Entry 1UOW (X-ray diffraction, 1.04 A resolution); this record covers chain A.

== Chain A ==
Protein: Synaptotagmin I
Source organism: Rattus norvegicus
Notes: fragment: c2b domain, residues 271-421
UniProtKB: P21707 (SYT1_RAT); numbering as in UniProt (aligned over 271-421)
Amino-acid sequence (159 residues; each row starts with the number of its first residue):
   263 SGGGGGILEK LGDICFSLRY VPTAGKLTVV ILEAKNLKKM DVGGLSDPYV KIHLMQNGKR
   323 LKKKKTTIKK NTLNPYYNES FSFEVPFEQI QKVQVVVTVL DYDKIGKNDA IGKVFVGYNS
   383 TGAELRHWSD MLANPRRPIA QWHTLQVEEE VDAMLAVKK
Unresolved in the structure: 420-421
Sequence notes: conflict G374 (Asp in P21707), M393 (Ile in P21707)
Bound ions: Ca2+ site 1: M302, D303, D363, D365; Ca2+ site 2: D303, D309, D363, Y364, D365
Curated features (UniProtKB/Swiss-Prot):
  - binding site (Ca(2+)): D303, D309, D363, D365, D371
  - modified residue (Phosphoserine): S342, S344
  - mutagenesis: M302 (M302K: Fails to localize at nerve terminals), D303 (D303G: Fails to relocalize to nerve terminals after stimulation of neurotransmitter release), D365 (D365E: Fails to relocalize to nerve terminals after stimulation of neurotransmitter release), I367 (I367T: Slows synaptic vesicle fusion kinetics and exocytosis. Impairs the kinetics of synaptic vesicle endocytosis), N370 (N370K: Slows synaptic vesicle fusion kinetics and exocytosis)

== Summary ==
M302, D303, D363 and D365 coordinate Ca2+ site 1. D303, D309, D363, Y364 and D365 coordinate Ca2+ site 2.
Curated annotation (UniProt) lists 5 Ca2+-binding residues and 5 mutagenesis sites.
Chain A is Synaptotagmin I (Rattus norvegicus); the structure, Calcium binding domain C2B, was determined by
X-ray diffraction together with 1TJX, 1TJM and 1UOV from the same study.
